PDB entry 7N89 | X-ray diffraction, 2.00 A resolution | chains A and C of the 4 polymer chains in the assembly

# Chain A
Protein: 3C-like proteinase
From: Severe acute respiratory syndrome coronavirus 2
Notes: EC 3.4.22.69
Reference sequence: P0DTD1 (R1AB_SARS2); residues 1-306 here correspond to UniProt positions 3264-3569 (UniProt number = residue number + 3263)
Chain sequence (306 residues; each row starts with the number of its first residue):
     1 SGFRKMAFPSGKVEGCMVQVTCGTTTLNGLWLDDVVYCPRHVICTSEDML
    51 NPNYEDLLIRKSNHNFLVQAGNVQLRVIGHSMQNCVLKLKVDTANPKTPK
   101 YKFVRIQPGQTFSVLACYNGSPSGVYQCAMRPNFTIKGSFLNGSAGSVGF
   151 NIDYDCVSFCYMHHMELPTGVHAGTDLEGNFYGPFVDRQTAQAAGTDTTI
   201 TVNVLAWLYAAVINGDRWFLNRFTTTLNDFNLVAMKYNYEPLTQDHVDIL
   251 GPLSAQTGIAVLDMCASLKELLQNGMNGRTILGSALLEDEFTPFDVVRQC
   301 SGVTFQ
Differences from the reference sequence: engineered mutation A145 (Cys3408 in P0DTD1)
Curated features (UniProtKB/Swiss-Prot):
  - active site: H41 (For 3CL-PRO activity)
  - site: Q306 (Cleavage)
  - cross-link (Glycyl lysine isopeptide (Lys-Gly)): K5 (interchain with G-Cter in ubiquitin), K90 (interchain with G-Cter in ubiquitin)
From the paper describing this entry:
  - binding site for Ace-ser-ala-val-leu-gln-ser-gly-phe-NH2 (chain C): T26, M49, N142, G143, S144, H163, H164, M165, E166, Q189, T190
  - catalytic residues: H41
  - mutagenesis - C145A: abolished catalytic activity (citing earlier work)
  - conformationally variable residues (order/disorder transition, side-chain flip): M49, N142, M165, E166, Q189, G302 to Q306
  - contacts within the chain: E166-H172 (hydrogen bond)

# Chain C
Protein: Ace-ser-ala-val-leu-gln-ser-gly-phe-NH2
Chain sequence (10 residues; row label = number of the first residue in the row):
     1 XSAVLQSGFX
Modified / non-standard residues: ACE (acetyl group) at position 1; NH2 (amino group) at position 10

# Interface between chain A and chain C
Pairs across the interface (47):
  T24(A) with G8(C); F9(C); NH2_10(C), hydrogen bond (backbone-backbone)
  T25(A) with S7(C); G8(C); F9(C)
  T26(A) with S7(C); G8(C), hydrogen bond (backbone-backbone)
  L27(A) with S7(C)
  H41(A) with L5(C); S7(C)
  M49(A) with L5(C), hydrophobic; S7(C); F9(C), hydrophobic
  F140(A) with Q6(C), hydrogen bond (backbone-side chain)
  L141(A) with Q6(C)
  N142(A) with Q6(C); S7(C)
  G143(A) with Q6(C), hydrogen bond (backbone-backbone); S7(C), hydrogen bond (backbone-backbone); G8(C)
  S144(A) with Q6(C), hydrogen bond (backbone-backbone)
  A145(A) with Q6(C), hydrogen bond (backbone-backbone)
  H163(A) with Q6(C), hydrogen bond
  H164(A) with L5(C); Q6(C), hydrogen bond (backbone-backbone)
  M165(A) with V4(C); L5(C), hydrophobic; Q6(C)
  E166(A) with A3(C); V4(C), hydrogen bond (backbone-backbone); Q6(C), hydrogen bond
  L167(A) with A3(C), hydrophobic
  P168(A) with ACE_1(C); S2(C)
  H172(A) with Q6(C)
  D187(A) with L5(C)
  R188(A) with A3(C)
  Q189(A) with S2(C); A3(C); V4(C); L5(C), hydrogen bond (side chain-backbone)
  T190(A) with S2(C); A3(C), hydrogen bond (backbone-backbone)
  A191(A) with ACE_1(C); S2(C)
  Q192(A) with A3(C)
Also at the interface, not in a pair above, chain A (27 interface residues in all): S46, Y54

# Overview
Chain A and chain C form an interface of 27 and 10 residues respectively; the contacts include 13 hydrogen
bonds. Among the polar pairs are F140(A)-Q6(C), H163(A)-Q6(C) and E166(A)-Q6(C). Curated annotation (UniProt)
lists active-site residue H41(A) on chain A. The paper reports the catalytic residue H41(A); C145A of chain A
abolishes catalytic activity.
Here chain A is 3C-like proteinase (Severe acute respiratory syndrome coronavirus 2) and chain C is
Ace-ser-ala-val-leu-gln-ser-gly-phe-NH2. Entry 7N89 (Room-temperature X-ray structure of SARS-CoV-2 main
protease C145A mutant in complex with substrate Ac-SAVLQSGF-CONH2) was determined by X-ray diffraction.
